1FA7 - chains A and B; structure by X-ray diffraction, 1.90 A resolution.

# Chain A (and B)
Name: Glyoxalase I
Organism: Escherichia coli
Notes: EC 4.4.1.5; chain B of this document is another copy of the same molecule, construct and numbering; everything in this record applies to it too
Reference sequence: P0AC81 (LGUL_ECOLI); residues 1-135 here = UniProt positions 1-135
Amino-acid sequence (135 residues; each row starts with the number of its first residue):
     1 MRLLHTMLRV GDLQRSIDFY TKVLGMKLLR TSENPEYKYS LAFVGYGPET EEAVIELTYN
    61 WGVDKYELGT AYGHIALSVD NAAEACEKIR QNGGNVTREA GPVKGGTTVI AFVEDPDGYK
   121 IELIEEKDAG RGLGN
Disordered / not traced: 127-133
Ion coordination: Cd2+ site 1: His-5, Glu-56 (shared with His-74(B), Glu-122(B) of chain B); Cd2+ site 2: His-74, Glu-122 (shared with His-5(B), Glu-56(B) of chain B)

# Interface between chain A and chain B
Contacting residue pairs - 89 pairs, chain A then chain B:
  Met-1(A) / Leu-24(B)
  Met-1(A) / Tyr-46(B)
  Met-1(A) / Ser-78(B)
  Met-1(A) / Asp-80(B)
  Arg-2(A) / Tyr-46(B)
  Arg-2(A) / Leu-77(B)
  Arg-2(A) / Ser-78(B)  hydrogen bond (backbone-backbone)
  Leu-3(A) / Tyr-46(B)
  Leu-3(A) / Ala-53(B)
  Leu-3(A) / Val-54(B)
  Leu-3(A) / Ile-55(B)  hydrophobic
  Leu-3(A) / Ile-75(B)  hydrophobic
  Leu-3(A) / Ala-76(B)
  Leu-3(A) / Leu-77(B)  hydrophobic
  Leu-4(A) / Ala-76(B)  hydrogen bond (backbone-backbone)
  Leu-4(A) / Leu-77(B)
  Leu-4(A) / Ser-78(B)
  Leu-4(A) / Ile-124(B)  hydrophobic
  His-5(A) / His-74(B)
  His-5(A) / Ile-75(B)
  His-5(A) / Ala-76(B)  hydrogen bond (backbone-backbone)
  His-5(A) / Glu-122(B)  salt bridge
  Thr-6(A) / Thr-6(B)  hydrogen bond
  Thr-6(A) / Tyr-72(B)
  Thr-6(A) / His-74(B)
  Thr-6(A) / Ile-75(B)
  Met-7(A) / Tyr-72(B)
  Met-7(A) / Gly-73(B)  hydrogen bond (backbone-backbone)
  Met-7(A) / His-74(B)  hydrogen bond (backbone-backbone)
  Leu-8(A) / Tyr-72(B)  hydrophobic
  Arg-9(A) / Thr-70(B)  hydrogen bond (side chain-backbone)
  Arg-9(A) / Ala-71(B)  hydrogen bond (backbone-backbone)
  Arg-9(A) / Tyr-72(B)  hydrogen bond (side chain-backbone)
  Arg-9(A) / Gly-73(B)
  Leu-24(A) / Met-1(B)
  Glu-36(A) / Lys-104(B)  salt bridge
  Tyr-46(A) / Met-1(B)
  Tyr-46(A) / Arg-2(B)
  Ala-53(A) / Leu-3(B)
  Ala-53(A) / Ala-53(B)  hydrophobic
  Val-54(A) / Leu-3(B)
  Ile-55(A) / Leu-3(B)  hydrophobic
  Glu-56(A) / His-74(B)  salt bridge
  Tyr-66(A) / Thr-70(B)
  Tyr-66(A) / Ala-71(B)  hydrophobic
  Glu-67(A) / Gly-69(B)
  Glu-67(A) / Thr-70(B)  hydrogen bond (backbone-backbone)
  Glu-67(A) / Ala-71(B)  hydrogen bond (backbone-backbone)
  Gly-69(A) / Glu-67(B)
  Thr-70(A) / Arg-9(B)  hydrogen bond (backbone-side chain)
  Thr-70(A) / Tyr-66(B)
  Thr-70(A) / Glu-67(B)  hydrogen bond (backbone-backbone)
  Ala-71(A) / Arg-9(B)  hydrogen bond (backbone-backbone)
  Ala-71(A) / Tyr-66(B)  hydrophobic
  Ala-71(A) / Glu-67(B)  hydrogen bond (backbone-backbone)
  Ala-71(A) / Leu-68(B)  hydrophobic
  Ala-71(A) / Tyr-119(B)  hydrogen bond (backbone-side chain)
  Tyr-72(A) / Thr-6(B)
  Tyr-72(A) / Met-7(B)
  Tyr-72(A) / Leu-8(B)  hydrophobic
  Tyr-72(A) / Arg-9(B)  hydrogen bond (backbone-side chain)
  Tyr-72(A) / Tyr-72(B)  hydrophobic
  Tyr-72(A) / Tyr-119(B)
  Gly-73(A) / Met-7(B)  hydrogen bond (backbone-backbone)
  Gly-73(A) / Arg-9(B)
  His-74(A) / His-5(B)
  His-74(A) / Thr-6(B)
  His-74(A) / Met-7(B)  hydrogen bond (backbone-backbone)
  His-74(A) / Glu-56(B)  salt bridge
  Ile-75(A) / His-5(B)
  Ile-75(A) / Thr-6(B)
  Ala-76(A) / Leu-3(B)
  Ala-76(A) / Leu-4(B)  hydrogen bond (backbone-backbone)
  Ala-76(A) / His-5(B)  hydrogen bond (backbone-backbone)
  Leu-77(A) / Arg-2(B)
  Leu-77(A) / Leu-4(B)
  Ser-78(A) / Met-1(B)
  Ser-78(A) / Arg-2(B)  hydrogen bond (side chain-backbone)
  Ser-78(A) / Leu-4(B)
  Val-79(A) / Met-1(B)  hydrophobic
  Asp-80(A) / Met-1(B)
  Lys-104(A) / Glu-36(B)  salt bridge
  Lys-104(A) / Tyr-37(B)  hydrogen bond
  Tyr-119(A) / Ala-71(B)  hydrogen bond (side chain-backbone)
  Tyr-119(A) / Tyr-72(B)
  Glu-122(A) / His-5(B)  salt bridge
  Ile-124(A) / Leu-4(B)  hydrophobic
  Glu-126(A) / Arg-2(B)  salt bridge
  Glu-126(A) / Leu-4(B)
Other interface residues (no listed pair), chain A (39 interface residues in all): Glu-51, Glu-52, Leu-68, Lys-120
Other interface residues (no listed pair), chain B (37 interface residues in all): Glu-52, Val-79

# In short
39 residues of chain A face 37 of chain B across their interface; the contacts include 24 hydrogen bonds and 7
salt bridges. Polar pairs include His-5(A)/Glu-122(B), Glu-36(A)/Lys-104(B) and Glu-56(A)/His-74(B). His-5(A)
and Glu-56(A) coordinate Cd2+ site 1. His-74(A) and Glu-122(A) form the Cd2+ site 2.
Chain A and chain B are both Glyoxalase I (Escherichia coli); the structure, Crystal structure of cd(ii)-bound
glyoxalase I of escherichia coli, was determined by X-ray diffraction together with 1F9Z, 1FA5, 1FA6 and 1FA8
from the same study.
